PDB entry 1KF7 | X-ray diffraction, 1.15 A resolution | chain A

Chain A:
Name: pancreatic ribonuclease
Organism: Bos taurus
Notes: EC 3.1.27.5
UniProtKB: P61823 (RNAS1_BOVIN); residues 1-124 here correspond to UniProt positions 27-150 (UniProt number = residue number + 26)
Chain sequence (124 residues; numbered 1 to 124; the number before each row is that of its first residue):
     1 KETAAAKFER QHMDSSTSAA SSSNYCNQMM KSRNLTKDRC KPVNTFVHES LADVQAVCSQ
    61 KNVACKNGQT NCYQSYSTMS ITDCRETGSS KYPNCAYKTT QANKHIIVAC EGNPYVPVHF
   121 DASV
Curated features (UniProtKB/Swiss-Prot):
  - active site: His-12 (Proton acceptor), His-119 (Proton donor)
  - binding site (substrate): Lys-7, Arg-10, Lys-41 to Thr-45, Lys-66, Arg-85
  - glycosylation: Lys-1 (N-linked (Glc) (glycation) lysine), Lys-7 (N-linked (Glc) (glycation) lysine), Asn-34 (N-linked (GlcNAc...) asparagine), Lys-37 (N-linked (Glc) (glycation) lysine), Lys-41 (N-linked (Glc) (glycation) lysine)
Disulfide bonds: Cys-26/Cys-84, Cys-40/Cys-95, Cys-58/Cys-110, Cys-65/Cys-72

Overview:
UniProt lists active-site residues His-12 and His-119 and 9 substrate-binding residues.
Chain A is pancreatic ribonuclease (Bos taurus); the structure, Atomic Resolution Structure of RNase A at pH
8.0, was determined by X-ray diffraction together with 1KF2, 1KF3, 1KF4, 1KF5 and 1KF8 from the same study.
